8XXH - chains R and E of the 7 polymer chains in the assembly; structure by electron microscopy, 2.80 A resolution.

[Chain R]
Molecule: C-X-C chemokine receptor type 2
Source organism: Homo sapiens
UniProt: P25025 (CXCR2_HUMAN); residue numbers follow UniProt; this construct covers 2-360
Amino-acid sequence (416 residues; row label = number of the first residue in the row; numbers below 1 keep their minus sign (Met-55 is residue -55)):
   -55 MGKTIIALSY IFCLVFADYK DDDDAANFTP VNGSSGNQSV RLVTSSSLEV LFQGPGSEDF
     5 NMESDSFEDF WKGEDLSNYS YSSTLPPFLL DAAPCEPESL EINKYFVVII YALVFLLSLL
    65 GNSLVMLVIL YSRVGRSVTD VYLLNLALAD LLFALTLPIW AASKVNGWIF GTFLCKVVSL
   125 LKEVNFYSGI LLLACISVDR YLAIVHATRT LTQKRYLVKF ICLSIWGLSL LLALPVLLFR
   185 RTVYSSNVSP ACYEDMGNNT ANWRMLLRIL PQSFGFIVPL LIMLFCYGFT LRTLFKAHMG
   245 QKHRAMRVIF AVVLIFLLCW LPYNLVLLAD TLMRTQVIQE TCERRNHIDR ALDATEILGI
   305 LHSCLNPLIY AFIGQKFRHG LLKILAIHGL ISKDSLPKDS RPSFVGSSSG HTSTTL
Not modelled in the structure: -55 to 32, 331-360
Construct notes: initiating methionine (-55); expression tag (-54 to 1)
Disulfides: Cys39-Cys286, Cys119-Cys196

[Chain E]
Molecule: C-X-C motif chemokine 2
Source organism: Homo sapiens
UniProt: P19875 (CXCL2_HUMAN); residues 1-73 here correspond to UniProt positions 35-107 (UniProt number = residue number + 34)
Amino-acid sequence (73 residues; numbered 1 to 73; the number before each row is that of its first residue):
     1 APLATELRCQ CLQTLQGIHL KNIQSVKVKS PGPHCAQTEV IATLKNGQKA CLNPASPMVK
    61 KIIEKMLKNG KSN
Not modelled in the structure: 1-8, 69-73
Disulfides: Cys9-Cys35, Cys11-Cys51

[Chain R / chain E interface]
Contacting residue pairs - 5 pairs, chain R then chain E:
  Arg185(R) - Lys45(E)  hydrogen bond (side chain-backbone)
  Tyr188(R) - Gln24(E)  hydrogen bond (backbone-side chain)
  Tyr188(R) - Lys45(E)
  Tyr188(R) - Asn46(E)
  Tyr188(R) - Gly47(E)
Also at the interface, not in a pair above, chain R (4 interface residues in all): Thr186, Val187

[Summary]
Chain R and chain E each contribute 4 residues to their interface; the contacts include 2 hydrogen bonds.
Polar pairs include Arg185(R)-Lys45(E) and Tyr188(R)-Gln24(E).
Here chain R is C-X-C chemokine receptor type 2 and chain E is C-X-C motif chemokine 2, both from Homo
sapiens. Entry 8XXH (Structure of CXCR2 bound to CXCL2 (CXCR2-CXCL2-Go Full map)) was determined by electron
microscopy, deposited together with 8XVU, 8XWA, 8XWF, 8XWM, 8XWN, 8XWS and 6 further entries.
